4U7L - chain A; structure by X-ray diffraction, 2.30 A resolution.

# Chain A
Name: Leucine-rich repeats and immunoglobulin-like domains protein 1
From: Homo sapiens
Notes: fragment: LRR repeats, residues 41-494
Reference sequence: Q96JA1 (LRIG1_HUMAN); residues 1-454 here correspond to UniProt positions 41-494 (UniProt number = residue number + 40)
Chain sequence (456 residues; row label = number of the first residue in the row; numbering starts at 0):
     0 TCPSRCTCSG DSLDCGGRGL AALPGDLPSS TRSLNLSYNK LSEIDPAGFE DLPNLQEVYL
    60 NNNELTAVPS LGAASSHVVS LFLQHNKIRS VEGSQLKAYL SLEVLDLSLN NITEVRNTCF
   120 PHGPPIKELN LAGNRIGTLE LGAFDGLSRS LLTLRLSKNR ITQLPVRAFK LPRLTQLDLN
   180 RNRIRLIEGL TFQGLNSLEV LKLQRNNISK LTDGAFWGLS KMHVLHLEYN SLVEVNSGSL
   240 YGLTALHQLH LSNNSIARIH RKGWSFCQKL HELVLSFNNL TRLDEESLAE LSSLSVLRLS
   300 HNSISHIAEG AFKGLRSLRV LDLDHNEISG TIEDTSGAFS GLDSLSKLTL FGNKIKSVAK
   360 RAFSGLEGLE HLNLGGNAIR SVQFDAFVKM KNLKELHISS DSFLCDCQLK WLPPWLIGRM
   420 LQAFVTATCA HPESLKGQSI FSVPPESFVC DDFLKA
Disordered / not traced: 0
Disulfides: C1-C7, C5-C14, C404-C428, C406-C449
Covalently attached groups: N-acetylglucosamine (NAG) linked to N34, N110, N206, N252, N278
Differences from the reference sequence: expression tag (0, 455); engineered mutation P2 (Ala42 in Q96JA1), S3 (Ala43 in Q96JA1), R4 (Ala44 in Q96JA1), S8 (Ala48 in Q96JA1), S29 (Trp69 in Q96JA1)
Curated features (UniProtKB/Swiss-Prot):
  - glycosylation (N-linked (GlcNAc...) asparagine): N34, N110, N206, N252, N278
Reported in the primary citation:
  - post-translational modification sites: N34, N110, N206, N252, N278

# Overview
Covalently linked N-acetylglucosamine: at N34, N110, N206, N252 and N278. From the paper: modification sites
N34, N110 and N206 among others.
Chain A is Leucine-rich repeats and immunoglobulin-like domains protein 1 (Homo sapiens); the structure, LRIG1
extracellular domain: Structure and Function Analysis, was determined by X-ray diffraction, deposited together
with 4U7M.
